4NEA - chains C and D of the 4 polymer chains in the assembly; structure by X-ray diffraction, 1.90 A resolution.

# Chain C (and D)
Name: Betaine aldehyde dehydrogenase
Source organism: Staphylococcus aureus subsp. aureus
Notes: EC 1.2.1.8; chain D of this document is another copy of the same molecule, construct and numbering; everything in this record applies to it too
UniProt: Q5HCU0 (Q5HCU0_STAAC); residues 1-496 here = UniProt positions 1-496
Chain sequence (520 residues; each row starts with the number of its first residue; numbers below 1 keep their minus sign (Met-23 is residue -23)):
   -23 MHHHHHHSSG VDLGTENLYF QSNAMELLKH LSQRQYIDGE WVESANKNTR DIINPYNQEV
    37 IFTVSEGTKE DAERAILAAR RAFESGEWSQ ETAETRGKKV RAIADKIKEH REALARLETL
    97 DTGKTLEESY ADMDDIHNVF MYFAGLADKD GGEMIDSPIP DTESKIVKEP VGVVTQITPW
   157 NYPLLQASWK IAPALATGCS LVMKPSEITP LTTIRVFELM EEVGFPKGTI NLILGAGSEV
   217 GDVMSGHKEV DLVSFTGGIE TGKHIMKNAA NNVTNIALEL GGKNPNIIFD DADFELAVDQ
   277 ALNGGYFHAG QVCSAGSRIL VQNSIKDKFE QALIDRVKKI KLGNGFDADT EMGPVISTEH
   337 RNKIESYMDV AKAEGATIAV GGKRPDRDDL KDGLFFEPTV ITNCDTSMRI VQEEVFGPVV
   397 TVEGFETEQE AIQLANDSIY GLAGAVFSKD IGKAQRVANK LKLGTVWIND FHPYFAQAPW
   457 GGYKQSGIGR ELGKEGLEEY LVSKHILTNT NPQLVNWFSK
Not modelled in the structure: -23 to -1 (chain D: -23 to -6)
Sequence notes: expression tag (-23 to 0)
Metal / ion sites: K+ site 1: Ile29, Asp97, Ile184; K+ site 2: Lys224, Val226, Asn248, Thr250; K+ site 3: Val249, Asn251 (shared with 2 residues of chain A); K+ site 4: Lys460, Gly463 (shared with 2 residues of chain A); K+ site 5: Glu474, Leu477
Residues lining bound ligands: NAD (nicotinamide-adenine-dinucleotide): Ile153, Thr154, Pro155, Trp156, Asn157, Lys180, Pro181, Ser182, Glu183, Gly211, Ala212, Gly213, Ser214, Gly217, Asp218, Phe231, Thr232, Gly233, Gly234, Thr237, His240, Ile241, Glu255, Leu256, Gly257, Cys289, Glu335, His336, Lys339, Glu390, Val391, Phe392
Reported in the primary citation:
  - catalytic residues: Glu255, Cys289 (by similarity / conservation)
  - specificity-determining residues: Ile28 (proposed by the authors, not directly observed)

# Chain C / chain D interface
Contacting residue pairs (26):
  Glu70(C) - Asn114(D)
  Glu70(C) - Gln453(D)  hydrogen bond
  Lys74(C) - His113(D)
  Lys74(C) - Asn114(D)  hydrogen bond
  Arg77(C) - Arg77(D)
  Arg77(C) - Asp81(D)  salt bridge
  Arg77(C) - Met117(D)
  Asp81(C) - Arg77(D)  salt bridge
  His113(C) - Lys74(D)
  Asn114(C) - Glu70(D)
  Asn114(C) - Lys74(D)  hydrogen bond
  Met117(C) - Arg77(D)
  Tyr118(C) - Asp124(D)
  Tyr118(C) - Lys125(D)  hydrogen bond (backbone-side chain)
  Gly121(C) - Gly121(D)
  Gly121(C) - Lys125(D)
  Leu122(C) - Lys125(D)
  Asp124(C) - Tyr118(D)
  Asp124(C) - Gln453(D)  hydrogen bond
  Lys125(C) - Tyr118(D)  hydrogen bond (side chain-backbone)
  Lys125(C) - Gly121(D)
  Lys125(C) - Leu122(D)
  Lys125(C) - Lys470(D)  hydrogen bond (backbone-side chain)
  Gln453(C) - Glu70(D)  hydrogen bond
  Gln453(C) - Asp124(D)  hydrogen bond
  Lys470(C) - Lys125(D)  hydrogen bond (side chain-backbone)
Other interface residues (no listed pair), chain C (15 interface residues in all): Gln431
Other interface residues (no listed pair), chain D (15 interface residues in all): Glu139

# In short
The chain C/chain D interface involves 15 residues from each chain, with 10 hydrogen bonds and 2 salt bridges.
Polar pairs include Arg77(C)-Asp81(D), Glu70(C)-Gln453(D) and Lys74(C)-Asn114(D). Chain C binds NAD. Lys460(C)
and Gly463(C) coordinate K+ site 4. The paper reports catalytic residues Glu255(C) and Cys289(C); the
specificity determinant Ile28(C).
Chain C and chain D are both Betaine aldehyde dehydrogenase (Staphylococcus aureus subsp. aureus); the
structure, 1.90 Angstrom resolution crystal structure of betaine aldehyde dehydrogenase (betB) from
Staphylococcus aureus in complex with ..., was determined by X-ray diffraction, deposited together with 4QTO,
4QN2, 4QJE, 4Q92 and 4NU9.
